1WOG - chains B and C of the 6 polymer chains in the assembly; structure by X-ray diffraction, 1.80 A resolution.

[Chain B (and C)]
Protein: agmatinase
Organism: Deinococcus radiodurans
Notes: EC 3.5.3.11; chain C of this document is another copy of the same molecule, construct and numbering; everything in this record applies to it too
Reference sequence: Q9RZ04 (Q9RZ04_DEIRA); residues 1-304 here = UniProt positions 1-304
Sequence (305 residues; row label = number of the first residue in the row):
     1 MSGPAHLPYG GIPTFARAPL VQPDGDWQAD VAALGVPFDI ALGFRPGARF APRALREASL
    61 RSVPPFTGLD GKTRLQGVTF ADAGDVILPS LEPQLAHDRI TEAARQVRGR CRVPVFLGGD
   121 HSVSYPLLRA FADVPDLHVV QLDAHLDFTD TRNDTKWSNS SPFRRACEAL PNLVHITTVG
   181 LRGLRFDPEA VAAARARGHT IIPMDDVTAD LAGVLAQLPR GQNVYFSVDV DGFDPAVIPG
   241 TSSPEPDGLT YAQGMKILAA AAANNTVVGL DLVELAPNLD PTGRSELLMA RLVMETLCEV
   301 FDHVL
Unresolved in the structure: 1-2
Construct notes: cloning artifact (305)
Ion coordination: Mn2+ site 1: His121, Asp143, Asp147, Asp229; Mn2+ site 2: Asp143, His145, Asp229, Asp231
Small-molecule neighbours: hexane-1,6-diamine (16D): His145, Leu146, Asp147, Phe148, Thr149, Asn159, Ser160, Asp229, Asp231, Glu274

[Chain B / chain C interface]
Contacting residue pairs - 46 pairs, chain B then chain C:
  Pro4(B) - Asp154(C)
  Ala5(B) - Asn153(C)  hydrogen bond (backbone-side chain)
  Leu7(B) - Gly43(C)
  Leu7(B) - Asn153(C)
  Pro8(B) - Gly43(C)
  Pro8(B) - Phe44(C)  hydrophobic
  Tyr9(B) - Gly43(C)
  Tyr9(B) - Phe44(C)
  Arg61(B) - Phe44(C)
  Arg61(B) - Ser243(C)  hydrogen bond
  Ser62(B) - Arg185(C)
  Val63(B) - Arg185(C)  hydrogen bond (backbone-side chain)
  Pro65(B) - Arg185(C)  hydrogen bond (backbone-side chain)
  Phe66(B) - Leu184(C)
  Phe66(B) - Arg185(C)
  Thr67(B) - Leu184(C)
  Thr67(B) - Arg185(C)
  Thr67(B) - Phe186(C)  hydrogen bond (backbone-backbone)
  Gly68(B) - Leu184(C)
  Leu69(B) - Phe186(C)
  Leu69(B) - Val191(C)  hydrophobic
  Leu69(B) - Arg195(C)
  Leu69(B) - Ile201(C)  hydrophobic
  Leu69(B) - Pro203(C)  hydrophobic
  Arg74(B) - Leu184(C)
  Ala236(B) - Ala236(C)
  Thr250(B) - Asp247(C)
  Tyr251(B) - Pro246(C)  hydrophobic
  Tyr251(B) - Asp247(C)
  Ala252(B) - Asp247(C)  hydrogen bond (backbone-side chain)
  Pro281(B) - Pro281(C)  hydrophobic
  Thr282(B) - Arg45(C)  hydrogen bond (backbone-side chain)
  Thr282(B) - Pro239(C)
  Thr282(B) - Leu279(C)
  Arg284(B) - Pro235(C)
  Arg284(B) - Ala236(C)
  Arg284(B) - Pro239(C)
  Arg284(B) - Arg284(C)
  Leu287(B) - Arg45(C)
  Leu287(B) - Pro244(C)  hydrophobic
  Leu288(B) - Pro246(C)  hydrophobic
  Arg291(B) - Gly183(C)
  Arg291(B) - Leu184(C)
  Arg291(B) - Glu245(C)  salt bridge
  Arg291(B) - Pro246(C)
  Glu295(B) - Leu184(C)
Also at the interface, not in a pair above, chain B (28 interface residues in all): Val237, Gly283, Met294
Also at the interface, not in a pair above, chain C (27 interface residues in all): Leu181, Pro188, Asp280

[Overview]
Chain B and chain C form an interface of 28 and 27 residues respectively; the contacts include 7 hydrogen
bonds and 1 salt bridge. Polar pairs include Arg291(B)-Glu245(C), Ala5(B)-Asn153(C) and Arg61(B)-Ser243(C).
Chain B binds hexane-1,6-diamine.
Chain B and chain C are both agmatinase (Deinococcus radiodurans); the structure, Crystal Structure of
Agmatinase Reveals Structural Conservation and Inhibition Mechanism of the Ureohydrolase Superfamily, was
determined by X-ray diffraction together with 1WOH and 1WOI from the same study.
